Entry 7VDT (electron microscopy, 2.80 A resolution); this record covers chains E and I of the 11 polymer chains in the assembly.

[Chain E]
Name: Histone H3
Organism: Xenopus laevis
UniProtKB: A0A310TTQ1 (A0A310TTQ1_XENLA); residues 0-135 here correspond to UniProt positions 1-136 (UniProt number = residue number + 1)
Sequence (136 residues; each row starts with the number of its first residue; numbering starts at 0):
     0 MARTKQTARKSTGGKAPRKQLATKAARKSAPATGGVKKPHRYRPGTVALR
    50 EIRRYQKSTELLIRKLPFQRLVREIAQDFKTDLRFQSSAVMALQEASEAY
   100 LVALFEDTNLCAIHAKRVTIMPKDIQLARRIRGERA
Unresolved in the structure: 0-39, 135

[Chain I]
Molecule: 207-nt DNA strand
Sequence (207 nucleotides; numbered -19 to 187; the number before each row is that of its first residue; numbers below 1 keep their minus sign (DG-19 is residue -19)):
   -19 GGACCCTATACGCGGCCGCCCTGGAGAATCCCGGTGCCGAGGCCGCTCAA
    31 TTGGTCGTAGACAGCTCTAGCACCGCTTAAACGCACGTACGCGCTGTCCC
    81 CCGCGTTTTAACCGCCAAGGGGATTACTCCCTAGTCTCCAGGCACGTGTC
   131 AGATATATACATCCTGAAGCTTGTCGAGAAGTACTAGAGGATCATAATCA
   181 GCCATAC
Unresolved in the structure: -19 to 12, 148-187

[Interface between chain E and chain I]
Contacting residue pairs - 20 pairs, chain E then chain I:
  Arg40(E) with DC144(I), sugar contact
  Tyr41(E) with DC143(I), phosphate contact; DC144(I), phosphate contact
  Arg42(E) with DA69(I), phosphate contact; DC144(I), hydrogen bond to the phosphate
  Pro43(E) with DA69(I), phosphate contact
  Thr45(E) with DC144(I), hydrogen bond to the phosphate
  Arg72(E) with DC51(I), salt bridge to the phosphate
  Arg83(E) with DG50(I), phosphate contact; DC51(I), phosphate contact
  Phe84(E) with DG50(I), sugar contact; DC51(I), hydrogen bond to the phosphate
  Gln85(E) with DG50(I), phosphate contact
  Ser86(E) with DG50(I), hydrogen bond to the phosphate
  Arg116(E) with DG71(I), phosphate contact; DC72(I), phosphate contact
  Val117(E) with DG71(I), hydrogen bond to the phosphate
  Thr118(E) with DG71(I), hydrogen bond to the phosphate
  Met120(E) with DG71(I), phosphate contact; DC72(I), phosphate contact
Also at the interface, not in a pair above, chain E (16 interface residues in all): Arg63, Lys115
Also at the interface, not in a pair above, chain I (11 interface residues in all): DA60, DA61, DT68, DC70

[Overview]
16 residues of chain E and 11 residues of chain I are in contact, with 6 hydrogen bonds and 1 salt bridge.
Polar contacts include Arg42(E)-DC144(I), Thr45(E)-DC144(I) and Phe84(E)-DC51(I).
Here chain E is Histone H3 (Xenopus laevis) and chain I is a 207-nt DNA strand. Entry 7VDT (The
motor-nucleosome module of human chromatin remodeling PBAF-nucleosome complex) was determined by electron
microscopy.
